4IUD - chains L and S; structure by X-ray diffraction, 1.45 A resolution.

# Chain L
Name: Uptake hydrogenase large subunit
Source organism: Ralstonia eutropha
Notes: EC 1.12.5.1
Reference sequence: P31891 (MBHL_CUPNH); numbering as in UniProt (aligned over 1-603)
Amino-acid sequence (603 residues; each row starts with the number of its first residue):
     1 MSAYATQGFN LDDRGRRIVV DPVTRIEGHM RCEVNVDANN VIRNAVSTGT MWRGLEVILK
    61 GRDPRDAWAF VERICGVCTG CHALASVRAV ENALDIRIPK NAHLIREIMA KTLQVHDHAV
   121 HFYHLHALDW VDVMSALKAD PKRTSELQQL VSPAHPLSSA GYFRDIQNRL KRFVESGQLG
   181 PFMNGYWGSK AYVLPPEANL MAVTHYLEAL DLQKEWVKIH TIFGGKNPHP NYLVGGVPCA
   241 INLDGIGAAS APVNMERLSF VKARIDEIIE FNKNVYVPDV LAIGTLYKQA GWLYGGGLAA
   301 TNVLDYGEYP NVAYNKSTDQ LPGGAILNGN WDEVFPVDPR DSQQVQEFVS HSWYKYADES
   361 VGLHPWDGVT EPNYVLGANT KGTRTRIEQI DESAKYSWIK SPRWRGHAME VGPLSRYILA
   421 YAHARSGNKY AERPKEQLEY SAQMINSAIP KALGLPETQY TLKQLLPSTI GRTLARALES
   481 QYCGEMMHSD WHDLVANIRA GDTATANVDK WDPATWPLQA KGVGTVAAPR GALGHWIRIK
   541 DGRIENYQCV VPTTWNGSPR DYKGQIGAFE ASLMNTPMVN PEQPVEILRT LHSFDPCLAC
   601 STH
Not modelled in the structure: 1-2, 244-249
Modified residues: Cys597 (s-hydroxycysteine; CSO)
UniProt features mapped onto this chain:
  - binding site (Ni(2+)): Cys75, Cys78, Cys597, Cys600
Bound ions: Mg2+: Glu56, Cys549; ni-fe oxidized active center Ni: Cys75, Cys78, Cys597, Cys600
Residues lining bound ligands: ni-fe oxidized active center (NFV): Cys75, Cys78, Cys81, His82, Ala528, Pro529, Arg530, Leu533, Val551, Pro552, Thr553, Cys597, Cys600

# Chain S
Name: Uptake hydrogenase small subunit
Source organism: Ralstonia eutropha
Notes: EC 1.12.5.1
Reference sequence: P31892 (MBHS_CUPNH); residues 1-317 here correspond to UniProt positions 44-360 (UniProt number = residue number + 43)
Amino-acid sequence (339 residues; numbered 1 to 339; the number before each row is that of its first residue):
     1 METKPRTPVL WLHGLECTCC SESFIRSAHP LAKDVVLSMI SLDYDDTLMA AAGHQAEAIL
    61 EEIMTKYKGN YILAVEGNPP LNQDGMSCII GGRPFIEQLK YVAKDAKAII SWGSCASWGC
   121 VQAAKPNPTQ ATPVHKVITD KPIIKVPGCP PIAEVMTGVI TYMLTFDRIP ELDRQGRPKM
   181 FYSQRIHDKC YRRPHFDAGQ FVEEWDDESA RKGFCLYKMG CKGPTTYNAC STTRWNEGTS
   241 FPIQSGHGCI GCSEDGFWDK GSFYDRLTGI SQFGVEANAD KIGGTASVVV GAAVTAHAAA
   301 SAIKRASKKN ETSGSEHRSA WSHPQFEKRS AWSHPQFEK
Not modelled in the structure: 1-4, 270-339
Construct notes: expression tag (318-339)
UniProt features mapped onto this chain:
  - binding site ([4Fe-4S] cluster): Cys17, Cys20, Cys115, Cys149, His187, Cys190, Cys215, Cys221
  - binding site ([3Fe-4S] cluster): Cys230, Cys249, Cys252
Bound ions: oxidized [Fe4-S3] cluster: Cys17, Cys19, Cys20, Cys115, Cys120, Cys149; 4Fe-4S cluster Fe: His187, Cys190, Cys215, Cys221; 3Fe-4S cluster Fe: Cys230, Cys249, Cys252
Residues lining bound ligands:
  - 3Fe-4S cluster (F3S): Ile186, Thr226, Asn228, Cys230, Trp235, Phe241, Pro242, Cys249, Ile250, Gly251, Cys252, Ser253
  - S3F (oxidized [Fe4-S3] cluster): Glu16, Cys17, Thr18, Cys19, Cys20, Glu76, Gly113, Ser114, Cys115, Cys120, Gly148, Cys149, Pro150
  - 4Fe-4S cluster (SF4): Ile186, His187, Cys190, Arg192, Arg193, Phe196, Cys215, Leu216, Tyr217, Cys221, Gly223, Pro224, Ile243

# Interface between chain L and chain S
Contacting residue pairs (201):
  Val19(L) - His54(S)  hydrogen bond (backbone-side chain)
  Asp21(L) - Gly53(S)
  Asp21(L) - Ile90(S)
  Asp21(L) - Gly91(S)  hydrogen bond (side chain-backbone)
  Asp21(L) - Gly92(S)  hydrogen bond (side chain-backbone)
  Pro22(L) - Tyr44(S)
  Pro22(L) - Asp46(S)
  Pro22(L) - Ala52(S)
  Pro22(L) - Gly53(S)  hydrogen bond (backbone-backbone)
  Thr24(L) - Asp46(S)
  Thr24(L) - Met49(S)
  Thr24(L) - Ala51(S)  hydrogen bond (side chain-backbone)
  Thr24(L) - Ala52(S)
  Arg25(L) - Asp46(S)  hydrogen bond (backbone-backbone)
  Arg25(L) - Thr47(S)
  Arg25(L) - Leu48(S)
  Arg25(L) - Met49(S)  hydrogen bond (side chain-backbone)
  Arg25(L) - Ala50(S)  hydrogen bond (side chain-backbone)
  Glu27(L) - Cys17(S)
  Glu27(L) - Thr18(S)  hydrogen bond
  Gly28(L) - Glu16(S)
  His29(L) - His13(S)  hydrogen bond (side chain-backbone)
  His29(L) - Gly14(S)  hydrogen bond (side chain-backbone)
  His29(L) - Cys88(S)
  His29(L) - Ile90(S)
  Arg31(L) - Gly92(S)
  Thr50(L) - Ser87(S)
  Thr50(L) - Cys88(S)
  Thr50(L) - Ile89(S)  hydrogen bond (backbone-backbone)
  Met51(L) - Leu15(S)  hydrophobic
  Met51(L) - Glu16(S)
  Met51(L) - Ser87(S)
  Trp52(L) - Leu15(S)
  Trp52(L) - Ser87(S)  hydrogen bond (backbone-backbone)
  Trp52(L) - Pro128(S)  hydrophobic
  Trp52(L) - Thr129(S)
  Arg53(L) - Leu15(S)
  Arg53(L) - Glu16(S)
  Arg53(L) - Cys17(S)
  Arg53(L) - Gln122(S)
  Arg53(L) - Pro128(S)
  Arg53(L) - Thr129(S)
  Gly54(L) - Pro128(S)
  Leu55(L) - Val121(S)  hydrophobic
  Val57(L) - Pro126(S)  hydrophobic
  Ile58(L) - Val121(S)
  Ile58(L) - Gln122(S)
  Ile58(L) - Ala124(S)
  Ile58(L) - Lys125(S)
  Ile58(L) - Pro126(S)
  Ile58(L) - Pro128(S)
  Arg62(L) - Ala124(S)
  Arg62(L) - Lys125(S)  hydrogen bond (side chain-backbone)
  Arg62(L) - Trp258(S)  hydrogen bond (side chain-backbone)
  Arg62(L) - Asp259(S)  salt bridge
  Arg65(L) - Tyr264(S)
  Asp66(L) - Ser262(S)  hydrogen bond
  Asp66(L) - Phe263(S)  hydrogen bond (side chain-backbone)
  Asp66(L) - Tyr264(S)
  Trp68(L) - His247(S)
  Trp68(L) - Tyr264(S)  hydrogen bond
  Ala69(L) - Trp258(S)
  Ala69(L) - Phe263(S)  hydrophobic
  Phe70(L) - Val121(S)  hydrophobic
  Phe70(L) - Trp258(S)  hydrophobic
  Phe70(L) - Phe263(S)  hydrophobic
  Arg73(L) - Cys17(S)
  Arg73(L) - Val121(S)
  Arg73(L) - Cys149(S)  hydrogen bond (side chain-backbone)
  Arg73(L) - Trp258(S)
  Ile74(L) - Cys17(S)
  Cys75(L) - Cys17(S)
  Gly76(L) - Cys17(S)  hydrogen bond (backbone-backbone)
  Gly76(L) - Cys19(S)
  Gly76(L) - Glu22(S)
  Val77(L) - Cys17(S)
  Val77(L) - Glu22(S)
  His116(L) - Glu22(S)
  His116(L) - Arg26(S)  hydrogen bond
  His124(L) - Leu48(S)
  Leu125(L) - Thr47(S)
  Arg169(L) - Lys33(S)
  Arg169(L) - Asp34(S)  salt bridge
  Arg169(L) - Leu37(S)
  Arg169(L) - Ser38(S)  hydrogen bond
  Phe173(L) - Arg6(S)
  Phe173(L) - Val36(S)
  Phe173(L) - Leu37(S)
  Ser176(L) - Arg6(S)  hydrogen bond
  Gln178(L) - Pro5(S)
  Gln178(L) - Arg6(S)  hydrogen bond (side chain-backbone)
  Gln178(L) - Ser41(S)
  Gln178(L) - Tyr67(S)  hydrogen bond
  Gly180(L) - Leu42(S)
  Gly180(L) - Asp43(S)
  Pro181(L) - Leu42(S)
  Pro181(L) - Leu48(S)  hydrophobic
  Pro181(L) - Met49(S)
  Pro181(L) - Ala50(S)  hydrogen bond (backbone-backbone)
  Met183(L) - Ala51(S)
  Met183(L) - Ile59(S)
  Met183(L) - Glu62(S)
  Met183(L) - Ile63(S)  hydrophobic
  Asn184(L) - Ala51(S)
  Asn184(L) - Gln55(S)  hydrogen bond (side chain-backbone)
  Asn184(L) - Ile59(S)
  Tyr186(L) - Ala50(S)
  Tyr186(L) - Ala51(S)
  Tyr186(L) - Ala52(S)  hydrogen bond (side chain-backbone)
  Tyr186(L) - Gln55(S)  hydrogen bond
  Trp187(L) - Ala50(S)  hydrophobic
  Leu210(L) - Lys33(S)
  Asp211(L) - Leu31(S)
  Asp211(L) - Lys33(S)  salt bridge
  Gln213(L) - Ile25(S)  hydrogen bond (side chain-backbone)
  Gln213(L) - Arg26(S)  hydrogen bond
  Lys214(L) - Arg26(S)
  Lys214(L) - Ser27(S)
  Lys214(L) - Leu31(S)
  Val217(L) - Arg26(S)
  Val217(L) - Asn236(S)
  Lys218(L) - Asn236(S)
  Lys218(L) - Glu237(S)  salt bridge
  Lys218(L) - Thr239(S)
  Thr221(L) - Trp235(S)
  Thr221(L) - Asn236(S)  hydrogen bond
  Thr221(L) - Thr239(S)
  Thr221(L) - Ser240(S)
  Thr221(L) - Ser245(S)  hydrogen bond (backbone-side chain)
  Ile222(L) - Thr239(S)
  Ile222(L) - Ser245(S)  hydrogen bond (backbone-side chain)
  Gly225(L) - Trp235(S)
  Gly225(L) - Ser240(S)
  Gly225(L) - Phe241(S)  hydrogen bond (backbone-backbone)
  Gly225(L) - Pro242(S)
  Gly225(L) - Ser245(S)  hydrogen bond (backbone-side chain)
  Lys226(L) - Cys149(S)  hydrogen bond (side chain-backbone)
  Lys226(L) - Trp235(S)
  Lys226(L) - Asn236(S)
  Lys226(L) - Pro242(S)
  Lys226(L) - Cys252(S)
  Asn227(L) - Arg26(S)  hydrogen bond
  Asn227(L) - Trp235(S)
  Asn227(L) - Asn236(S)  hydrogen bond (backbone-side chain)
  Pro228(L) - Cys19(S)
  Pro228(L) - Glu22(S)
  Pro228(L) - Ser23(S)
  Pro228(L) - Pro150(S)
  His229(L) - Cys17(S)  hydrogen bond
  His229(L) - Cys19(S)
  His229(L) - Cys149(S)
  Asn231(L) - Pro242(S)
  Asn231(L) - His247(S)
  Tyr232(L) - His247(S)
  Leu233(L) - Trp205(S)
  Pro238(L) - Ser245(S)
  Pro238(L) - Gly246(S)
  Pro238(L) - His247(S)
  Cys239(L) - Ser245(S)  hydrogen bond (backbone-backbone)
  Ala240(L) - Asp206(S)
  Ala240(L) - Ala210(S)
  Ile241(L) - Arg211(S)
  Asn242(L) - Arg211(S)  hydrogen bond (side chain-backbone)
  Ser250(L) - Lys212(S)
  Ser250(L) - Gly213(S)  hydrogen bond (backbone-backbone)
  Ala251(L) - Arg211(S)
  Pro252(L) - Arg192(S)
  Pro252(L) - Gln244(S)
  Pro252(L) - Ser245(S)
  Pro252(L) - Gly246(S)
  Arg257(L) - Thr239(S)  hydrogen bond (side chain-backbone)
  Tyr374(L) - Gln83(S)
  Tyr374(L) - Met86(S)
  Arg384(L) - Asp84(S)  salt bridge
  Arg384(L) - Met86(S)
  Thr385(L) - Asp84(S)
  Thr385(L) - Met86(S)
  Thr385(L) - Gly92(S)
  Thr385(L) - Arg93(S)
  Thr385(L) - Pro94(S)
  Arg386(L) - Gly92(S)
  Arg386(L) - Arg93(S)
  Ile387(L) - Met86(S)  hydrophobic
  Ile387(L) - Gly92(S)  hydrogen bond (backbone-backbone)
  Trp398(L) - Gln83(S)
  Trp398(L) - Met86(S)  hydrogen bond (side chain-backbone)
  Trp398(L) - Ser87(S)
  Thr503(L) - Arg211(S)  hydrogen bond
  Ala504(L) - Asp206(S)
  Ala504(L) - Arg211(S)
  Thr505(L) - Asp206(S)  hydrogen bond (backbone-side chain)
  Ala506(L) - Trp205(S)  hydrophobic
  Ala506(L) - Asp206(S)
  Val508(L) - Glu204(S)
  Val508(L) - Trp205(S)
  Trp511(L) - Trp205(S)
  Trp511(L) - Tyr264(S)  hydrophobic
  Glu582(L) - Gln55(S)  hydrogen bond (backbone-side chain)
  Pro584(L) - Gln55(S)
  Leu588(L) - Ala52(S)  hydrophobic
  Ala599(L) - Glu16(S)
Interface residues without a listed pair, chain L (93 interface residues in all): Val20, Ile26, Leu128, Phe182, Gly185, Leu207, Glu215, Phe223, Gly224, Trp353, Pro372
Interface residues without a listed pair, chain S (90 interface residues in all): Pro8, Ala28, Ala56, Glu57, Ala58, Glu97, Ile250

# Overview
93 residues of chain L face 90 of chain S across their interface, with 49 hydrogen bonds and 5 salt bridges.
Polar pairs include Arg62(L)-Asp259(S), Arg169(L)-Asp34(S) and Asp211(L)-Lys33(S). Chain L binds ni-fe
oxidized active center. Chain S binds 4Fe-4S cluster, 3Fe-4S cluster and compound S3F.
Chain L is Uptake hydrogenase large subunit and chain S is Uptake hydrogenase small subunit, both from
Ralstonia eutropha; the structure, Crystal structure of an O2-tolerant [NiFe]-hydrogenase from Ralstonia
eutropha in its as-isolated form with ascorbate - ..., was determined by X-ray diffraction, deposited together
with 4IUB and 4IUC.
